6P1D - chain B; structure by X-ray diffraction, 2.40 A resolution.

# Chain B
Molecule: Epidermal growth factor receptor
From: Homo sapiens
Notes: EC 2.7.10.1
UniProt: P00533 (EGFR_HUMAN); numbering as in UniProt (aligned over 696-1022)
Chain sequence (327 residues; each row starts with the number of its first residue):
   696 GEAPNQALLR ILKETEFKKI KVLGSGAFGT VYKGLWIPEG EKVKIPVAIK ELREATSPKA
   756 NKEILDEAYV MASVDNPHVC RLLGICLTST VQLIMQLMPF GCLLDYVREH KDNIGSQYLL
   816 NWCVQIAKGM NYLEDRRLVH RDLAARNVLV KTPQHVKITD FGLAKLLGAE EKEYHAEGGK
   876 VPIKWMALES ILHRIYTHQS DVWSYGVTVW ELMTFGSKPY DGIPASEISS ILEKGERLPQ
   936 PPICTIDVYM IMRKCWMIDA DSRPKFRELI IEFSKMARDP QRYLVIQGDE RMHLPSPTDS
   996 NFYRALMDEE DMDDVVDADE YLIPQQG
Disordered / not traced: 696-701, 864-875, 1014-1022
Differences from the reference sequence: conflict Met790 (Thr in P00533), Arg948 (Val in P00533)
Swiss-Prot annotation at these positions:
  - active site: Asp837 (Proton acceptor)
  - binding site (ATP): Leu718 to Val726, Lys745, Asp855
  - site: Tyr1016 (Important for interaction with PIK3C2B)
  - modified residue: Lys745 (N6-(2-hydroxyisobutyryl)lysine), Tyr869 (Phosphotyrosine), Ser991 (Phosphoserine), Ser995 (Phosphoserine), Tyr998 (Phosphotyrosine), Tyr1016 (Phosphotyrosine)
  - cross-link (Glycyl lysine isopeptide (Lys-Gly)): Lys716 (interchain with G-Cter in ubiquitin), Lys737 (interchain with G-Cter in ubiquitin), Lys754 (interchain with G-Cter in ubiquitin), Lys757 (interchain with G-Cter in ubiquitin), Lys867 (interchain with G-Cter in ubiquitin), Lys929 (interchain with G-Cter in ubiquitin), Lys960 (interchain with G-Cter in ubiquitin), Lys970 (interchain with G-Cter in ubiquitin)
  - natural variant: Glu709 (E709A: Found in a lung cancer sample; E709G: Found in a lung cancer sample; E709K: Found in a lung cancer sample), Gly719 (G719A: Found in a lung cancer sample; G719C: Found in a lung cancer sample; G719D: Found in a lung cancer sample; G719S: Found in a lung cancer sample), Gly724 (G724S: Found in a lung cancer sample), Glu734 (E734K: Found in a lung cancer sample), Glu746 to Ser752 (sequence variant, change not given here; Found in a lung cancer sample), Glu746 to Thr751 (sequence variant, change not given here; Found in a lung cancer sample), Glu746 to Ala750 (deletion: Found in a lung cancer sample), Glu746 (deletion: Found in a lung cancer sample), Leu747 to Thr751 (deletion: Found in a lung cancer sample), Leu747 to Glu749 (deletion: Found in a lung cancer sample), Leu747 (L747F: Found in a lung cancer sample), Arg748 (R748P: Found in a lung cancer sample), 12 further natural variant entries in UniProt
  - mutagenesis: Pro699 (P699A: Reduced phosphorylation), Asn700 (N700A: Abolishes phosphorylation), Leu704 (L704A: Abolishes phosphorylation), Arg705 (R705A: Abolishes phosphorylation), Ile706 (I706A: Abolishes phosphorylation), Lys745 (K745A/M: Abolishes kinase activity), Asp974 (D974A: Strongly reduced phosphorylation), Arg977 (R977A: Reduced phosphorylation), Glu1005 to Asp1006 (Constitutively activated kinase), Tyr1016 (Y1016F: 50% decrease in interaction with PIK3C2B. 65% decrease in interaction with PIK3C2B; when associated with F-1197. Abolishes interaction with PIK3C2B; when associated with F-1197 and F-1092)
Bound ions: Mg2+: Asn842, Asp855 (together with AMP-PNP)
Small-molecule neighbours:
  - AMP-PNP (ANP; phosphoaminophosphonic acid-adenylate ester): Leu718, Gly719, Ser720, Gly721, Ala722, Phe723, Gly724, Val726, Ala743, Lys745, Met790, Gln791, Leu792, Met793, Cys797, Asp800, Asp837, Arg841, Asn842, Leu844, Asp855
  - NQ1 (10-benzyl-8-fluoro-5,10-dihydro-11H-dibenzo[b,e][1,4]diazepin-11-one): Val726, Ala743, Ile744, Lys745, Leu747, Met766, Cys775, Arg776, Leu777, Leu788, Ile789, Met790, Thr854, Asp855, Phe856, Gly857, Leu858, Leu861
Reported in the primary citation:
  - binding site for NQ1: Lys745, Leu788, Phe856

# Summary
Ligands of chain B: AMP-PNP and compound NQ1. Asn842 and Asp855 coordinate Mg2+. UniProt lists active-site
residue Asp837, 11 ATP-binding residues and 11 mutagenesis sites. The paper reports a binding site for NQ1 at
Lys745, Leu788 and Phe856.
Chain B is Epidermal growth factor receptor (Homo sapiens); the structure, Crystal structure of EGFR with
mutant-selective dihydrodibenzodiazepinone allosteric inhibitor, was determined by X-ray diffraction together
with 6P1L and 6P8Q from the same study.
